Entry 9N5E (X-ray diffraction, 3.75 A resolution); this record covers chains C and K of the 13 polymer chains in the assembly.

[Chain C]
Protein: DNA-directed RNA polymerase II subunit RPB3
Organism: Saccharomyces cerevisiae S288C
Reference sequence: P16370 (RPB3_YEAST); numbering as in UniProt (aligned over 1-318)
Amino-acid sequence (318 residues; row label = number of the first residue in the row):
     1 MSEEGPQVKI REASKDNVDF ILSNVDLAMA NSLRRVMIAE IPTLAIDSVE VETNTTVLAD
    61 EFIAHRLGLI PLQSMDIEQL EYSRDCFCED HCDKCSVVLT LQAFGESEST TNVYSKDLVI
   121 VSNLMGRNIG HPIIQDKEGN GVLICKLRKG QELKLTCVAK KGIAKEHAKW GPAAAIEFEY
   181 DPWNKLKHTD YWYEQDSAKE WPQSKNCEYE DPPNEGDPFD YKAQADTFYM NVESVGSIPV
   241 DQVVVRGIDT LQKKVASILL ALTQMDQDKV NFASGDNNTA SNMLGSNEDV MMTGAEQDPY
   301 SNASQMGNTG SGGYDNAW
Unresolved in the structure: 1, 269-318
Ion coordination: Zn2+: Cys-86, Cys-88, Cys-95
Curated features (UniProtKB/Swiss-Prot):
  - binding site (Zn(2+)): Cys-86, Cys-88, Cys-92, Cys-95
  - modified residue: Ser-2 (N-acetylserine)

[Chain K]
Protein: DNA-directed RNA polymerase II subunit RPB11
Organism: Saccharomyces cerevisiae S288C
Reference sequence: P38902 (RPB11_YEAST); numbering as in UniProt (aligned over 1-120)
Amino-acid sequence (120 residues; numbered 1 to 120; the number before each row is that of its first residue):
     1 MNAPDRFELF LLGEGESKLK IDPDTKAPNA VVITFEKEDH TLGNLIRAEL LNDRKVLFAA
    61 YKVEHPFFAR FKLRIQTTEG YDPKDALKNA CNSIINKLGA LKTNFETEWN LQTLAADDAF
Unresolved in the structure: 115-120

[Interface between chain C and chain K]
Pairs across the interface (65; chain C residue first):
  Ser-2(C) with Asn-104(K), hydrogen bond
  Glu-3(C) with Thr-103(K); Asn-104(K), hydrogen bond (backbone-side chain)
  Glu-4(C) with Ala-100(K)
  Pro-6(C) with Lys-97(K); Leu-101(K), hydrophobic; Asn-104(K), hydrogen bond (backbone-side chain)
  Val-8(C) with Leu-101(K), hydrophobic; Phe-105(K), hydrophobic; Glu-108(K)
  Lys-9(C) with Glu-108(K)
  Ile-10(C) with Phe-105(K), hydrophobic; Glu-108(K); Trp-109(K); Gln-112(K)
  Ala-13(C) with Gln-112(K); Leu-114(K)
  Ser-14(C) with Leu-114(K)
  Lys-15(C) with Leu-114(K)
  Val-18(C) with Trp-109(K), hydrophobic
  Leu-22(C) with Leu-101(K), hydrophobic
  Asp-26(C) with Glu-49(K)
  Ala-28(C) with Asn-44(K); Leu-45(K)
  Met-29(C) with Leu-45(K), hydrophobic; Glu-49(K); Lys-97(K)
  Ser-32(C) with Thr-41(K), hydrogen bond (side chain-backbone); Leu-45(K)
  Arg-35(C) with Asp-39(K), salt bridge; His-40(K); Thr-41(K), hydrogen bond
  Val-36(C) with Thr-41(K)
  Glu-40(C) with Asp-39(K); Thr-41(K)
  Arg-84(C) with Phe-10(K); Leu-11(K)
  Ile-163(C) with Phe-10(K), hydrophobic
  Ala-164(C) with Arg-6(K)
  Lys-165(C) with Arg-6(K), hydrogen bond (backbone-side chain); Leu-9(K); Phe-10(K)
  Glu-166(C) with Arg-6(K), hydrogen bond (backbone-side chain); Phe-10(K)
  His-167(C) with Arg-6(K)
  Val-240(C) with Trp-109(K), hydrophobic
  Asp-241(C) with Trp-109(K), hydrogen bond
  Val-244(C) with Phe-105(K), hydrophobic
  Val-245(C) with Lys-102(K); Glu-106(K)
  Ile-248(C) with Leu-98(K); Lys-102(K)
  Gln-252(C) with Ile-95(K); Leu-98(K)
  Lys-254(C) with Glu-38(K), salt bridge
  Val-255(C) with Cys-91(K), hydrophobic; Ile-95(K), hydrophobic
  Ile-258(C) with Lys-18(K); Leu-19(K), hydrophobic; Phe-35(K), hydrophobic; Leu-42(K), hydrophobic
  Leu-259(C) with Lys-88(K); Cys-91(K), hydrophobic
  Ala-261(C) with Lys-18(K)
  Leu-262(C) with Lys-88(K)
Interface residues without a listed pair, chain C (46 interface residues in all): Gln-7, Val-25, Asn-31, Ala-168, Asp-249, Leu-251, Ala-256, Met-265, Asp-266
Interface residues without a listed pair, chain K (39 interface residues in all): Phe-7, Ile-21, Ala-48, Asn-52, Lys-84, Leu-87, Asn-92, Ile-94

[Summary]
46 residues of chain C face 39 of chain K across their interface; the contacts include 8 hydrogen bonds and 2
salt bridges. Polar contacts include Arg-35(C)/Asp-39(K), Lys-254(C)/Glu-38(K) and Ser-2(C)/Asn-104(K). From
UniProt: 4 Zn2+-binding residues on chain C.
Here chain C is DNA-directed RNA polymerase II subunit RPB3 and chain K is DNA-directed RNA polymerase II
subunit RPB11, both from Saccharomyces cerevisiae S288C. Entry 9N5E (RNA polymerase II elongation complex with
8-oxoG at +1 site, AMPCPP in E-site) was determined by X-ray diffraction (same publication as 9N5B, 9N5C,
9N5D, 9N5F and 9N5G).
